Entry 1VQ4 (X-ray diffraction, 2.70 A resolution); this record covers chains 0 and P of the 32 polymer chains in the assembly.

# Chain 0
Molecule: 23S ribosomal RNA
Organism: Haloarcula marismortui
Sequence (2922 nucleotides; numbered 2 to 2923; the number before each row is that of its first residue):
     2 UUGGCUACUA UGCCAGCUGG UGGAUUGCUC GGCUCAGGCG CUGAUGAAGG ACGUGCCAAG
    62 CUGCGAUAAG CCAUGGGGAG CCGCACGGAG GCGAAGAACC AUGGAUUUCC GAAUGAGAAU
   122 CUCUCUAACA AUUGCUUCGC GCAAUGAGGA ACCCCGAGAA CUGAAACAUC UCAGUAUCGG
   182 GAGGAACAGA AAACGCAAUG UGAUGUCGUU AGUAACCGCG AGUGAACGCG AUACAGCCCA
   242 AACCGAAGCC CUCACGGGCA AUGUGGUGUC AGGGCUACCU CUCAUCAGCC GACCGUCUCG
   302 ACGAAGUCUC UUGGAACAGA GCGUGAUACA GGGUGACAAC CCCGUACUCG AGACCAGUAC
   362 GACGUGCGGU AGUGCCAGAG UAGCGGGGGU UGGAUAUCCC UCGCGAAUAA CGCAGGCAUC
   422 GACUGCGAAG GCUAAACACA ACCUGAGACC GAUAGUGAAC AAGUAGUGUG AACGAACGCU
   482 GCAAAGUACC CUCAGAAGGG AGGCGAAAUA GAGCAUGAAA UCAGUUGGCG AUCGAGCGAC
   542 AGGGCAUACA AGGUCCCUCG ACGAAUGACC GACGCGCGAG CGUCCAGUAA GACUCACGGG
   602 AAGCCGAUGU UCUGUCGUAC GUUUUGAAAA ACGAGCCAGG GAGUGUGUCU GCAUGGCAAG
   662 UCUAACCGGA GUAUCCGGGG AGGCACAGGG AAACCGACAU GGCCGCAGGG CUUUGCCCGA
   722 GGGCCGCCGU CUUCAAGGGC GGGGAGCCAU GUGGACACGA CCCGAAUCCG GACGAUCUAC
   782 GCAUGGACAA GAUGAAGCGU GCCGAAAGGC ACGUGGAAGU CUGUUAGAGU UGGUGUCCUA
   842 CAAUACCCUC UCGUGAUCUA UGUGUAGGGG UGAAAGGCCC AUCGAGUCCG GCAACAGCUG
   902 GUUCCAAUCG AAACAUGUCG AAGCAUGACC UCCGCCGAGG UAGUCUGUGA GGUAGAGCGA
   962 CCGAUUGGUG UGUCCGCCUC CGAGAGGAGU CGGCACACCU GUCAAACUCC AAACUUACAG
  1022 ACGCCGUUUG ACGCGGGGAU UCCGGUGCGC GGGGUAAGCC UGUGUACCAG GAGGGGAACA
  1082 ACCCAGAGAU AGGUUAAGGU CCCCAAGUGU GGAUUAAGUG UAAUCCUCUG AAGGUGGUCU
  1142 CGAGCCCUAG ACAGCCGGGA GGUGAGCUUA GAAGCAGCUA CCCUCUAAGA AAAGCGUAAC
  1202 AGCUUACCGG CCGAGGUUUG AGGCGCCCAA AAUGAUCGGG ACUCAAAUCC ACCACCGAGA
  1262 CCUGUCCGUA CCACUCAUAC UGGUAAUCGA GUAGAUUGGC GCUCUAAUUG GAUGGAAGUA
  1322 GGGGUGAAAA CUCCUAUGGA CCGAUUAGUG ACGAAAAUCC UGGCCAUAGU AGCAGCGAUA
  1382 GUCGGGUGAG AACCCCGACG GCCUAAUGGA UAAGGGUUCC UCAGCACUGC UGAUCAGCUG
  1442 AGGGUUAGCC GGUCCUAAGU CAUACCGCAA CUCGACUAUG ACGAAAUGGG AAACGGGUUA
  1502 AUAUUCCCGU GCCACUAUGC AGUGAAAGUU GACGCCCUGG GGUCGAUCAC GCUGGGCAUU
  1562 CGCCCAGUCG AACCGUCCAA CUCCGUGGAA GCCGUAAUGG CAGGAAGCGG ACGAACGGCG
  1622 GCAUAGGGAA ACGUGAUUCA ACCUGGGGCC CAUGAAAAGA CGAGCAUAGU GUCCGUACCG
  1682 AGAACCGACA CAGGUGUCCA UGGCGGCGAA AGCCAAGGCC UGUCGGGAGC AACCAACGUU
  1742 AGGGAAUUCG GCAAGUUAGU CCCGUACCUU CGGAAGAAGG GAUGCCUGCU CCGGAACGGA
  1802 GCAGGUCGCA GUGACUCGGA AGCUCGGACU GUCUAGUAAC AACAUAGGUG ACCGCAAAUC
  1862 CGCAAGGACU CGUACGGUCA CUGAAUCCUG CCCAGUGCAG GUAUCUGAAC ACCUCGUACA
  1922 AGAGGACGAA GGACCUGUCA ACGGCGGGGG UAACUAUGAC CCUCUUAAGG UAGCGUAGUA
  1982 CCUUGCCGCA UCAGUAGCGG CUUGCAUGAA UGGAUUAACC AGAGCUUCAC UGUCCCAACG
  2042 UUGGGCCCGG UGAACUGUAC AUUCCAGUGC GGAGUCUGGA GACACCCAGG GGGAAGCGAA
  2102 GACCCUAUGG AGCUUUACUG CAGGCUGUCG CUGAGACGUG GUCGCCGAUG UGCAGCAUAG
  2162 GUAGGAGACA CUACACAGGU ACCCGCGCUA GCGGGCCACC GAGUCAACAG UGAAAUACUA
  2222 CCCGUCGGUG ACUGCGACUC UCACUCCGGG AGGAGGACAC CGAUAGCCGG GCAGUUUGAC
  2282 UGGGGCGGUA CGCGCUCGAA AAGAUAUCGA GCGCGCCCUA UGGCUAUCUC AGCCGGGACA
  2342 GAGACCCGGC GAAGAGUGCA AGAGCAAAAG AUAGCUUGAC AGUGUUCUUC CCAACGAGGA
  2402 ACGCUGACGC GAAAGCGUGG UCUAGCGAAC CAAUUAGCCU GCUUGAUGCG GGCAAUUGAU
  2462 GACAGAAAAG CUACCCUAGG GAUAACAGAG UCGUCACUCG CAAGAGCACA UAUCGACCGA
  2522 GUGGCUUGCU ACCUCGAUGU CGGUUCCCUC CAUCCUGCCC GUGCAGAAGC GGGCAAGGGU
  2582 GAGGUUGUUC GCCUAUUAAA GGAGGUCGUG AGCUGGGUUU AGACCGUCGU GAGACAGGUC
  2642 GGCUGCUAUC UACUGGGUGU GUAAUGGUGU CUGACAAGAA CGACCGUAUA GUACGAGAGG
  2702 AACUACGGUU GGUGGCCACU GGUGUACCGG UUGUUCGAGA GAGCACGUGC CGGGUAGCCA
  2762 CGCCACACGG GGUAAGAGCU GAACGCAUCU AAGCUCGAAA CCCACUUGGA AAAGAGACAC
  2822 CGCCGAGGUC CCGCGUACAA GACGCGGUCG AUAGACUCGG GGUGUGCGCG UCGAGGUAAC
  2882 GAGACGUUAA GCCCACGAGC ACUAACAGAC CAAAGCCAUC AU
Disordered / not traced: 2-9, 126-127, 715, 971-998, 1560, 1952-1963, 2137-2236, 2339-2343, 2665-2666, 2915-2923
Differences from the reference sequence: modified residue (628, 2587-2588, 2619, 2621)
Modified positions: 1MA (6-hydro-1-methyladenosine-5'-monophosphate) at position 628, OMU (o2'-methyluridine 5'-monophosphate) at position 2587, OMG (o2'-methylguanosine-5'-monophosphate) at position 2588, UR3 (3-methyluridine-5'-monophoshate) at position 2619, PSU (pseudouridine-5'-monophosphate) at position 2621
Ion coordination: Mg2+ site 1 near G28 (its only coordinating residue here); Na+ site 1: C40, G41, A442; Na+ site 2: G56, A59, G61; Na+ site 3: G66, U107, U108; Mg2+ site 2 near U115 (its only coordinating residue here); Na+ site 4: C141, G142; Na+ site 5 near U146 (its only coordinating residue here); Mg2+ site 3: C162, U2276; K+ site 1: U163, U172; Mg2+ site 4: A165, A167, C168; Na+ site 6: A165, A166; Mg2+ site 5 near A166 (its only coordinating residue here); 63 more Na+ sites not listed; 79 more Mg2+ sites not listed; 2 more K+ sites not listed

# Chain P
Name: 50S ribosomal protein L19E
Organism: Haloarcula marismortui
UniProt: P14119 (RL19_HALMA); residues 0-148 here = UniProt positions 0-148
Amino-acid sequence (149 residues; row label = number of the first residue in the row; numbering starts at 0):
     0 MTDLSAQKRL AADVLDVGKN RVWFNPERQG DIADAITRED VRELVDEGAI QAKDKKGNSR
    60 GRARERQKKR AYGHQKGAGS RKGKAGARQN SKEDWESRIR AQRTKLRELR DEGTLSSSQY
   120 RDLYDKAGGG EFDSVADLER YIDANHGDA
Disordered / not traced: 0, 144-148

# How chain 0 and chain P interact
Residue-residue contacts - 179 pairs, chain 0 then chain P:
  G792(0) - Lys83(P)  phosphate contact
  G792(0) - Ala86(P)  sugar contact
  A793(0) - Lys83(P)  sugar contact
  A793(0) - Gly85(P)  hydrogen bond to the phosphate
  A793(0) - Ala86(P)  hydrogen bond to the phosphate
  G800(0) - Gly127(P)  hydrogen bond to the sugar
  G800(0) - Gly128(P)  hydrogen bond to the base
  U801(0) - Asp124(P)  sugar contact
  U801(0) - Lys125(P)  phosphate contact
  U801(0) - Gly128(P)  sugar contact
  U801(0) - Glu130(P)  hydrogen bond to the sugar
  G802(0) - Lys125(P)  phosphate contact
  G802(0) - Glu130(P)  sugar contact
  G814(0) - Trp94(P)  sugar contact
  U815(0) - Trp94(P)  sugar contact
  G816(0) - Lys91(P)  salt bridge to the phosphate
  G817(0) - Lys91(P)  salt bridge to the phosphate
  G1386(0) - Gln28(P)  hydrogen bond to the base
  G1387(0) - Thr1(P)  hydrogen bond to the sugar
  G1387(0) - Gln28(P)  sugar contact
  U1388(0) - Thr1(P)  hydrogen bond to the sugar
  C1396(0) - Thr1(P)  sugar contact
  C1396(0) - Asp2(P)  sugar contact
  C1396(0) - Leu3(P)  hydrogen bond to the sugar
  C1396(0) - Ser4(P)  sugar contact
  C1397(0) - Leu3(P)  sugar contact
  C1397(0) - Lys7(P)  salt bridge to the phosphate
  C1397(0) - Phe23(P)  hydrogen bond to the sugar
  C1397(0) - Pro25(P)  sugar contact
  C1397(0) - Gln28(P)  sugar contact
  G1398(0) - Lys7(P)  salt bridge to the phosphate
  G1398(0) - Val21(P)  phosphate contact
  G1398(0) - Trp22(P)  hydrogen bond to the phosphate
  G1398(0) - Phe23(P)  hydrogen bond to the phosphate
  G1398(0) - Pro25(P)  sugar contact
  A1399(0) - Trp22(P)  phosphate contact
  A1399(0) - Lys52(P)  salt bridge to the phosphate
  U1422(0) - Ala5(P)  phosphate contact
  U1499(0) - Arg41(P)  salt bridge to the phosphate
  U1500(0) - Arg37(P)  hydrogen bond to the base
  U1500(0) - Arg41(P)  salt bridge to the phosphate
  A1501(0) - Arg8(P)  hydrogen bond to the sugar
  A1501(0) - Leu9(P)  phosphate contact
  A1501(0) - Ile35(P)  sugar contact
  A1501(0) - Thr36(P)  phosphate contact
  A1501(0) - Arg37(P)  hydrogen bond to the phosphate
  A1502(0) - Arg8(P)  salt bridge to the phosphate
  A1502(0) - Arg37(P)  salt bridge to the phosphate
  U1539(0) - Lys91(P)  sugar contact
  G1540(0) - Glu95(P)  sugar contact
  G1540(0) - Arg99(P)  hydrogen bond to the phosphate
  G1541(0) - Arg99(P)  salt bridge to the phosphate
  U1548(0) - Arg59(P)  hydrogen bond to the phosphate
  C1549(0) - Arg59(P)  salt bridge to the phosphate
  C1549(0) - Arg63(P)  salt bridge to the phosphate
  C1549(0) - Gln66(P)  sugar contact
  G1556(0) - Asp53(P)  sugar contact
  C1565(0) - Ser58(P)  hydrogen bond to the sugar
  C1565(0) - Arg59(P)  phosphate contact
  C1565(0) - Gly60(P)  phosphate contact
  C1565(0) - Arg63(P)  salt bridge to the phosphate
  C1566(0) - Gly56(P)  phosphate contact
  C1566(0) - Asn57(P)  phosphate contact
  C1566(0) - Ser58(P)  phosphate contact
  C1566(0) - Arg59(P)  hydrogen bond to the phosphate
  C1566(0) - Arg63(P)  salt bridge to the phosphate
  A1567(0) - Gly56(P)  phosphate contact
  C1593(0) - Ser116(P)  sugar contact
  C1593(0) - Ser117(P)  phosphate contact
  C1593(0) - Arg120(P)  base contact
  C1594(0) - Arg109(P)  salt bridge to the phosphate
  C1594(0) - Ser116(P)  phosphate contact
  C1594(0) - Tyr119(P)  phosphate contact
  C1594(0) - Arg120(P)  salt bridge to the phosphate
  G1595(0) - Arg109(P)  salt bridge to the phosphate
  G1595(0) - Tyr119(P)  hydrogen bond to the phosphate
  G1595(0) - Arg120(P)  salt bridge to the phosphate
  G1595(0) - Tyr123(P)  hydrogen bond to the base
  G1595(0) - Asp124(P)  base contact
  U1596(0) - Arg102(P)  hydrogen bond to the base
  U1596(0) - Arg106(P)  salt bridge to the phosphate
  U1596(0) - Tyr123(P)  hydrogen bond to the phosphate
  A1597(0) - Lys91(P)  hydrogen bond to the base
  A1597(0) - Trp94(P)  hydrogen bond to the sugar
  A1597(0) - Glu95(P)  sugar contact
  A1597(0) - Ile98(P)  sugar contact
  A1597(0) - Arg99(P)  salt bridge to the phosphate
  A1597(0) - Arg102(P)  salt bridge to the phosphate
  A1598(0) - Trp94(P)  phosphate contact
  A1598(0) - Arg102(P)  salt bridge to the phosphate
  G1703(0) - Asn57(P)  base contact
  G1704(0) - Asn57(P)  hydrogen bond to the base
  G1704(0) - Arg59(P)  hydrogen bond to the phosphate
  C1705(0) - Arg59(P)  salt bridge to the phosphate
  C1705(0) - Arg65(P)  hydrogen bond to the phosphate
  G1706(0) - Arg65(P)  salt bridge to the phosphate
  G1706(0) - Arg69(P)  salt bridge to the phosphate
  G1707(0) - Arg69(P)  salt bridge to the phosphate
  G1707(0) - Lys81(P)  phosphate contact
  G1707(0) - Gly82(P)  phosphate contact
  C1708(0) - Arg80(P)  phosphate contact
  C1708(0) - Lys81(P)  hydrogen bond to the phosphate
  C1708(0) - Gly82(P)  hydrogen bond to the phosphate
  C1708(0) - Ala86(P)  sugar contact
  C1708(0) - Arg87(P)  salt bridge to the phosphate
  C1715(0) - Lys55(P)  hydrogen bond to the sugar
  C1715(0) - Asn57(P)  hydrogen bond to the sugar
  A1716(0) - Lys55(P)  salt bridge to the phosphate
  A1716(0) - Gly56(P)  sugar contact
  A1716(0) - Asn57(P)  sugar contact
  A1717(0) - Lys54(P)  phosphate contact
  A1717(0) - Lys55(P)  hydrogen bond to the phosphate
  G1718(0) - Gly17(P)  hydrogen bond to the phosphate
  G1718(0) - Arg20(P)  salt bridge to the phosphate
  G1719(0) - Gly17(P)  phosphate contact
  G1719(0) - Lys18(P)  hydrogen bond to the phosphate
  G1719(0) - Asn19(P)  hydrogen bond to the phosphate
  C1720(0) - Asn19(P)  hydrogen bond to the phosphate
  G1760(0) - Ala77(P)  hydrogen bond to the base
  G1760(0) - Arg80(P)  hydrogen bond to the base
  G1760(0) - Lys81(P)  hydrogen bond to the sugar
  U1761(0) - Ala77(P)  base contact
  U1761(0) - Arg80(P)  sugar contact
  U1761(0) - Lys81(P)  sugar contact
  U1761(0) - Gly82(P)  sugar contact
  U1761(0) - Lys83(P)  sugar contact
  U1761(0) - Ala84(P)  phosphate contact
  C1762(0) - Lys83(P)  salt bridge to the phosphate
  C1762(0) - Ala84(P)  hydrogen bond to the phosphate
  U1784(0) - Ala77(P)  base contact
  U1784(0) - Gly78(P)  hydrogen bond to the phosphate
  G1785(0) - Gly76(P)  phosphate contact
  G1785(0) - Ala77(P)  phosphate contact
  G1785(0) - Gly78(P)  hydrogen bond to the phosphate
  G1785(0) - Ser79(P)  phosphate contact
  C1786(0) - Gln74(P)  phosphate contact
  C1787(0) - Lys68(P)  salt bridge to the phosphate
  C1787(0) - Gln74(P)  hydrogen bond to the phosphate
  U1788(0) - Lys68(P)  phosphate contact
  U1788(0) - His73(P)  hydrogen bond to the base
  G1789(0) - Tyr71(P)  base contact
  G1789(0) - His73(P)  hydrogen bond to the base
  C1790(0) - Tyr71(P)  hydrogen bond to the base
  C1790(0) - Gly72(P)  base contact
  C1790(0) - His73(P)  base contact
  C1793(0) - Arg97(P)  sugar contact
  C1793(0) - Ser133(P)  phosphate contact
  C1793(0) - Ala135(P)  phosphate contact
  G1794(0) - Ser96(P)  hydrogen bond to the sugar
  G1794(0) - Ala100(P)  phosphate contact
  G1794(0) - Ser133(P)  phosphate contact
  G1794(0) - Val134(P)  hydrogen bond to the phosphate
  G1795(0) - Ala100(P)  phosphate contact
  A1796(0) - Ser96(P)  base contact
  C1798(0) - Gln66(P)  sugar contact
  C1798(0) - Ala70(P)  phosphate contact
  G1799(0) - Arg87(P)  sugar contact
  G1799(0) - Gln88(P)  base contact
  G1800(0) - Lys75(P)  salt bridge to the phosphate
  G1800(0) - Arg87(P)  sugar contact
  G1800(0) - Gln88(P)  sugar contact
  A1801(0) - Arg80(P)  salt bridge to the phosphate
  A1801(0) - Arg87(P)  salt bridge to the phosphate
  G1802(0) - Gly72(P)  base contact
  G1802(0) - Arg80(P)  salt bridge to the phosphate
  U1813(0) - Gly78(P)  phosphate contact
  U1813(0) - Lys81(P)  sugar contact
  U1817(0) - Lys81(P)  hydrogen bond to the base
  U2735(0) - Arg65(P)  salt bridge to the phosphate
  U2736(0) - Lys55(P)  hydrogen bond to the sugar
  U2736(0) - Arg61(P)  salt bridge to the phosphate
  C2737(0) - Lys55(P)  phosphate contact
  C2737(0) - Gly56(P)  phosphate contact
  C2737(0) - Asn57(P)  phosphate contact
  C2737(0) - Ser58(P)  hydrogen bond to the phosphate
  C2737(0) - Arg61(P)  salt bridge to the phosphate
  G2738(0) - Ser58(P)  sugar contact
  G2738(0) - Arg61(P)  phosphate contact
  A2739(0) - Arg61(P)  salt bridge to the phosphate
Interface residues without a listed pair, chain 0 (81 interface residues in all): C813, C1395, C1421, C1423, C1436, A1437, A1783
Interface residues without a listed pair, chain P (84 interface residues in all): Val16, Asn24, Glu38, Ala62, Gly129

# Summary
81 residues of chain 0 face 84 of chain P across their interface; the contacts include 52 hydrogen bonds and
39 salt bridges. Polar contacts include G800(0)-Gly128(P), G1386(0)-Gln28(P) and U1500(0)-Arg37(P). The Na+
site 1 is built by C40(0), G41(0) and A442(0).
Chain 0 is 23S ribosomal RNA and chain P is 50S ribosomal protein L19E, both from Haloarcula marismortui; the
structure, The structure of the transition state analogue "DAA" bound to the large ribosomal subunit of
Haloarcula ..., was determined by X-ray diffraction together with 1VQ5, 1VQ8, 1VQ9, 1VQK, 1VQL, 1VQM, 1VQO and
1VQP from the same study.
